Entry 9GE5 (electron microscopy, 3.35 A resolution); this record covers chains L and S of the 18 polymer chains in the assembly.

# Chain L
Molecule: Hexasomal DNA strand 2
Sequence (113 nucleotides; numbered -72 to 40; the number before each row is that of its first residue; numbers below 1 keep their minus sign (DC-72 is residue -72)):
   -72 CGCTCAATTG GTCGTAGACA GCTCTAGCAC CGCTTAAACG CACGTACGCG CTGTCCCCCG
   -12 CGTTTTAACC GCCAAGGGGA TTACTCCCTA GTCTCCAGGC ACGTGTCAGA TAT

# Chain S
Name: Histone H2A type 1-B/E
Source organism: Homo sapiens
Reference sequence: P04908 (H2A1B_HUMAN); residues 11-118 here correspond to UniProt positions 12-119 (UniProt number = residue number + 1)
Sequence (108 residues; row label = number of the first residue in the row):
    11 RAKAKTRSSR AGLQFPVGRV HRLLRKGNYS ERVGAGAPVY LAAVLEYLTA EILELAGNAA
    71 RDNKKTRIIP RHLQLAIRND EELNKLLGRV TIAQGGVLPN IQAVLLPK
Swiss-Prot annotation at these positions:
  - modified residue: Lys13 (N6-(beta-hydroxybutyryl)lysine), Lys36 (N6-(2-hydroxyisobutyryl)lysine), Lys74 (N6-(2-hydroxyisobutyryl)lysine), Lys75 (N6-(2-hydroxyisobutyryl)lysine), Lys95 (N6-(2-hydroxyisobutyryl)lysine), Gln104 (N5-methylglutamine), Lys118 (N6-(2-hydroxyisobutyryl)lysine)
  - cross-link (Glycyl lysine isopeptide (Lys-Gly)): Lys13 (interchain with G-Cter in ubiquitin), Lys15 (interchain with G-Cter in ubiquitin)

# Chain L / chain S interface
Residue-residue contacts - 13 pairs, chain L then chain S:
  DC-54(L) with Arg77(S), hydrogen bond to the phosphate
  DA-53(L) with Arg77(S), salt bridge to the phosphate
  DC-43(L) with Gly28(S), phosphate contact; Arg29(S), phosphate contact; Arg32(S), salt bridge to the phosphate
  DC-42(L) with Lys15(S), sugar contact; Thr16(S), phosphate contact; Arg17(S), salt bridge to the phosphate; Gly28(S), phosphate contact
  DG-41(L) with Arg11(S), phosphate contact; Ala12(S), phosphate contact
  DC-40(L) with Arg11(S), hydrogen bond to the phosphate; Ala12(S), phosphate contact
Other interface residues (no listed pair), chain L (9 interface residues in all): DA-44, DA-36, DC-34
Other interface residues (no listed pair), chain S (12 interface residues in all): Ala14, Ser18, Arg42

# Summary
The interface between chain L and chain S involves 9 residues on one side and 12 on the other; the contacts
include 2 hydrogen bonds and 3 salt bridges. Polar pairs include DC-54(L)-Arg77(S), DC-40(L)-Arg11(S) and
DA-53(L)-Arg77(S).
Here chain L is Hexasomal DNA strand 2 and chain S is Histone H2A type 1-B/E (Homo sapiens). Entry 9GE5
(CryoEM structure of the human INO80-Hexasome complex) was determined by electron microscopy.
